Entry 7P6Z (electron microscopy, 3.50 A resolution); this record covers chains 3 and p of the 55 polymer chains in the assembly.

[Chain 3]
Molecule: 23S ribosomal RNA
Source organism: Mycoplasma pneumoniae M129
Sequence (2907 nucleotides; row label = number of the first residue in the row):
     1 UACAAUAAGU UACUAAGGGC UUAUGGUGGA UGCCUUGGCA CUAAUAGGCG AUGAAGGACG
    61 UGUUAACCUG CGAUAAGCUU CGGGUAGGUG GUAAGAACCU CAGAUCCGGA GAUUUCCGAA
   121 UGGAGCAAUC CGGUAGUUGG AAACAGCUAU CAUUAAUUGA UGAAUAAAUA GUCAAUUAAA
   181 GCAAUACGUG GUGAAGUGAA ACAUCUCAGU AGCCACAGGA AAAGAAAACG AAUGUGAUUC
   241 CGUGUGUAGU GGCGAGCGAA AGCGGAACAG GCCAAACUUA UCAUUAGAUA GGGGUUGUAG
   301 GGCUUGCAAU GUGGACUUGA AAACGAUAGA AGAAGCUGUU GGAAAGCAGC GCGCAAAAGG
   361 GUGAUAGCCC CGUAUUUGAA AUUGUUUUCA UACCUAGCGA GAUCCCUGAG UAGCUCGGAA
   421 AACGUUAUUU UGAGUGAAUC UGCCCAGACC AUUGGGUAAG CCUAAAUACU AAUUAGUGAC
   481 CGAUAGCGAA ACAGUACCGU GAGGGAAAGG UGAAAAGAAC CCAGAGAUGG GAGUGAAAUA
   541 GAUUCUGAAA CCAUAUGCCU ACAACGUGUC AGAGCACAUU AAUGUGUGAU GGCGUGCGUU
   601 UUGAAGUAUG AGCCGGCGAG UUAUGAUAGC AAGCGUUAGU UAACCAGGAG AUGGGGAGCU
   661 GUAGCGAAAG CGAGUUUUAA AAGAGCGUUU GUUUGUUAUU AUAGACCCGA AACGGGUUGA
   721 GCUAGUCAUG AGCAGGUUGA AGGUUGAGUA ACAUCAACUG GAGGACCGAA CCGACUCUCG
   781 UUGAAACGAU AGCGGAUGAC UUGUGAUUAG GGGUGAAAUU CCAAUCGAAA UCCGUGAUAG
   841 CUGGUUCUCG UCGAAAUAGC UUUAAGGCUA GCGUGAGAUC ACAAAUAAGU GGAGGUAAAG
   901 CUACUGAAUG UAUGAUGGCG CCACCUAGGC GUACUGAAUA CAAUUAAACU CUGAAUGCCA
   961 UUUAUUUUAU UCUCGCAGUC AGACAGUGGG GGAUAAGCUU CAUUGUCAAG AGGGGAAGAG
  1021 CCCAGAUCAU UAAAUAAGGU CCCCAAAAUA UACUAAGUGG AAAAGGAUGU GAAAGUGCUA
  1081 AAACAGCAAG GAUGUUGGCU UAGAAGCAGC CAUCGUUUAA AGAGUGCGUA ACAGCUCACU
  1141 UGUCGAGUGU UUUUGCGCCG AAGAUGUAAC GGGGCUAAGU AUAUUACCGA AUUUAUGGAU
  1201 AAGAUUUAUA UCUUGUGGUA GACGAGCGUU GUAUUGGAGU UGAAGUCAAA GCGUGAGCAU
  1261 UGGUGGAUCC AAUACAAGUG AGAAUGCCGG CAUGAGUAAC GCUUGGGAGU GAGAAUCUCC
  1321 CAAACCGAUU GACUAAGGUU UCCUGGACCA GGGUCGUCCU UCCAGGGUUA GUCUGGACCU
  1381 AAGCUGAGGC UGAAAAGCGU AGGCGAUGGA CAACAGGUUA AUAUUCCUGU ACUUACAGUU
  1441 AGACUGAUGG AGUGACAAAG AAGGUUUUCC ACCCCCAUAA UUGGAUUUGG GGAUAAAUCA
  1501 UAAGGUGGUA CAAUAGGCAA AUCCGUUGUG CAUAACAUUG AGUGAUGAUG UCGAGUGAAU
  1561 GAGUGAUCAA GUAGCGAAGG UGGUAUUAAU CAUGCUUUCA AGAAAAGCUU CUAGGGUUAA
  1621 UCUAGCUGUA ACCAGUACCG AGAACGAACA CACGUAGUCA AGGAGAGGAU CCUAAGGUUA
  1681 GCGAGUGAAC UAUAGCCAAG GAACUCUGCA AAUUAACCCC GUAAGUUAGC GAGAAGGGGU
  1741 GCUUAUGUAA AAGUAAGCCG CAGUGAAGAA CGAGGGGGGA CUGUUUAACU AAAACACAAC
  1801 UCUAUGCCAA ACCGUAAGGU GAUGUAUAUG GGGUGACACC UGCCCAGUGC UGGAAGGUUA
  1861 AAGAAGGAGG UUAGCGCAAG CGAAGCUUUU AACUGAAGCC CCAGUGAACG GCGGCCGUAA
  1921 CUAUAACGGU CCUAAGGUAG CGAAAUUCCU AGUCGGGUAA AUUCCGUCCC GCUUGAAUGG
  1981 UGUAACCAUC UCUUGACUGU CUCGGCUAUA GACUCGGUGA AAUCCAGGUA CGGGUGAAGA
  2041 CACCCGUUAG GCGCAACGGG ACGGAAAGAC CCCGUGAAGC UUUACUGUAG CUUAAUAUUG
  2101 AUCAGGACAU UAUCAUGUAG AGAAUAGGUA GGAGCAAUCG AUGCAAGUUC GCUAGGACUU
  2161 GUUGAUGCGA AAGGUGGAAU ACUACCCUUG GUUGUGUGCU GUUCUAAUUG GUAACUGUUA
  2221 UCCAGUUUCA AGACAGUGUU AGGUGGGCAG UUUGACUGGG GCGGUCGCCU CCUAAAAGGU
  2281 AACGGAGGCG UACAAAGGUA CCUUCAGUAC GGUUGGAAAU CGUAUGUAGA GUGUAAUGGU
  2341 GUAAGGGUGC UUGACUGUGA GACAUACAGG UCGAACAGGU GAGAAAUCAG GUCAUAGUGA
  2401 UCCGGUGGUC CAGUAUGGAA UGGCCAUCGC UCAACGGAUA AAAGCUACUC CGGGGAUAAC
  2461 AGGCUGAUAC UGCCCAAGAG UUCAUAUCGA CGGCAGUGUU UGGCACCUCG AUGUCGACUC
  2521 AUCUCAUCCU CGAGCUGAAG CAGGUUCGAA GGGUUCGGCU GUUCGCCGAU UAAAGAGAUA
  2581 CGUGAGUUGG GUUCAAACCG UCGUGAGACA GGUUGGUCCC UAUCUAUUGU GCCCGUAGGA
  2641 AGAUUGAAGA GUGUUGCUUC UAGUACGAGA GGACCGAAGC GAGGACACCU CUUAUGCUCC
  2701 AGUUGUAGCG CCAGCUGCAC CGCUGGGUAG UAACGUGUCU AUUAGAUAAA CGCUGAAAGC
  2761 AUCUAAGUGU GAAACUAUCU CAAAGAUUAA UCUUCCCAUU UCGCAAGAAA GUAAGAGCCG
  2821 UCAAAGACGA UGACGUUGAU AGGUUACAGG UGUAAGCAUA GUGAUAUGUU GAGCUGAGUA
  2881 AUACUAAUUG CUCGAGGACU UAUUGGA
Unresolved in the structure: 1-7, 1560-1569, 2803-2806, 2901-2907
Metal / ion sites: Mg2+ site 1: G447, A2415; Mg2+ site 2 near U600 (its only coordinating residue here); Mg2+ site 3: U609, A2511; Mg2+ site 4 near U781 (its only coordinating residue here); Mg2+ site 5 near A898 (its only coordinating residue here); Mg2+ site 6: A1295, U2623; Mg2+ site 7: A1298, C2013; Mg2+ site 8: A1299, A2012; Mg2+ site 9 near G1642 (its only coordinating residue here); Mg2+ site 10 near A1656 (its only coordinating residue here); Mg2+ site 11 near U1670 (its only coordinating residue here); Mg2+ site 12 near G1835 (its only coordinating residue here); 6 more Mg2+ sites not listed

[Chain p]
Molecule: 50S ribosomal protein L20
Source organism: Mycoplasma pneumoniae M129
Reference sequence: P78023 (RL20_MYCPN); residues 1-127 here = UniProt positions 1-127
Sequence (127 residues; numbered 1 to 127; the number before each row is that of its first residue):
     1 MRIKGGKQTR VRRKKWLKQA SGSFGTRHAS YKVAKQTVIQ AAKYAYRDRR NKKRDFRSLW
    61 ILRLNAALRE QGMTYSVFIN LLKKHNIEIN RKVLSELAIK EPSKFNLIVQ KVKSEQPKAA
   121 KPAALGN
Unresolved in the structure: 115-127

[Chain 3 / chain p interface]
Pairs across the interface (131; chain 3 residue first):
  G19(3) with Phe24(p), sugar contact
  C20(3) with Gly22(p), phosphate contact; Ser23(p), sugar contact; Gly25(p), hydrogen bond to the phosphate; His28(p), salt bridge to the phosphate
  U21(3) with Gly22(p), hydrogen bond to the phosphate; His28(p), salt bridge to the phosphate
  A30(3) with Arg10(p), sugar contact
  U31(3) with Lys4(p), salt bridge to the phosphate
  G32(3) with Lys4(p), salt bridge to the phosphate
  C480(3) with Met1(p), phosphate contact
  C481(3) with Met1(p), phosphate contact; Arg2(p), hydrogen bond to the phosphate
  G482(3) with Met1(p), phosphate contact; Arg2(p), phosphate contact
  A485(3) with Arg2(p), sugar contact
  C551(3) with Thr26(p), phosphate contact
  U567(3) with Phe24(p), sugar contact; Arg27(p), hydrogen bond to the base; Gln40(p), phosphate contact; Tyr44(p), hydrogen bond to the phosphate
  G568(3) with Ser23(p), phosphate contact; Phe24(p), hydrogen bond to the phosphate; Ala41(p), sugar contact; Tyr44(p), base contact; Arg47(p), base contact
  U569(3) with Ala41(p), sugar contact; Tyr44(p), hydrogen bond to the sugar; Ala45(p), sugar contact; Asp48(p), hydrogen bond to the sugar
  C570(3) with Asp48(p), sugar contact; Lys52(p), sugar contact
  A571(3) with Lys52(p), salt bridge to the phosphate; Phe56(p), sugar contact
  G592(3) with Arg47(p), base contact; Asp48(p), hydrogen bond to the base
  C593(3) with Arg47(p), hydrogen bond to the base
  G594(3) with Tyr44(p), hydrogen bond to the sugar; Arg47(p), hydrogen bond to the sugar
  G596(3) with Gln36(p), hydrogen bond to the base; Gln40(p), phosphate contact
  C597(3) with Gln36(p), sugar contact; Lys43(p), salt bridge to the phosphate
  A611(3) with Lys32(p), sugar contact
  C613(3) with Ser30(p), hydrogen bond to the phosphate; Lys32(p), salt bridge to the phosphate
  C614(3) with Ser30(p), hydrogen bond to the phosphate; Tyr31(p), phosphate contact; Lys32(p), salt bridge to the phosphate
  G615(3) with Arg10(p), hydrogen bond to the phosphate; Arg13(p), salt bridge to the phosphate
  G616(3) with Thr9(p), phosphate contact; Arg10(p), salt bridge to the phosphate; Arg13(p), salt bridge to the phosphate
  C617(3) with Lys4(p), phosphate contact
  G1012(3) with Arg54(p), sugar contact
  G1013(3) with Arg54(p), salt bridge to the phosphate
  A1026(3) with Tyr46(p), sugar contact
  C1028(3) with Tyr46(p), hydrogen bond to the phosphate
  A1029(3) with Tyr46(p), phosphate contact; Arg49(p), salt bridge to the phosphate; Arg50(p), salt bridge to the phosphate
  U1030(3) with Arg49(p), phosphate contact; Lys52(p), salt bridge to the phosphate; Lys53(p), salt bridge to the phosphate
  U1031(3) with Lys52(p), salt bridge to the phosphate; Lys53(p), salt bridge to the phosphate; Phe56(p), stacking on the base; Trp60(p), phosphate contact
  A1032(3) with Trp60(p), sugar contact; Arg91(p), phosphate contact
  A1033(3) with Arg57(p), salt bridge to the phosphate; Lys92(p), hydrogen bond to the phosphate
  A1034(3) with Arg57(p), salt bridge to the phosphate; Lys83(p), salt bridge to the phosphate; Lys92(p), phosphate contact
  U1035(3) with Lys83(p), salt bridge to the phosphate
  A1045(3) with Ser58(p), hydrogen bond to the sugar; Ile61(p), sugar contact
  A1046(3) with Ile61(p), sugar contact; Leu62(p), phosphate contact; Asn65(p), phosphate contact; Tyr75(p), sugar contact; Ser76(p), hydrogen bond to the phosphate
  A1047(3) with Asn65(p), hydrogen bond to the phosphate; Arg69(p), salt bridge to the phosphate; Thr74(p), hydrogen bond to the phosphate; Tyr75(p), phosphate contact; Ser76(p), hydrogen bond to the phosphate
  A1048(3) with Arg69(p), salt bridge to the phosphate; Thr74(p), phosphate contact
  A1186(3) with Ser76(p), hydrogen bond to the sugar; Asn80(p), hydrogen bond to the sugar
  C1187(3) with Tyr75(p), sugar contact; Ser76(p), sugar contact; Ile79(p), phosphate contact; Asn80(p), hydrogen bond to the phosphate; Lys83(p), salt bridge to the phosphate
  C1188(3) with Arg57(p), salt bridge to the phosphate; Tyr75(p), hydrogen bond to the phosphate; Lys92(p), salt bridge to the phosphate
  G1189(3) with Arg57(p), salt bridge to the phosphate
  A1190(3) with Arg54(p), salt bridge to the phosphate
  A1191(3) with Tyr46(p), base contact; Arg50(p), base contact; Arg54(p), salt bridge to the phosphate
  G1228(3) with Gln8(p), sugar contact
  U1229(3) with Ile3(p), sugar contact; Gln8(p), sugar contact
  U1230(3) with Met1(p), sugar contact
  U1246(3) with Lys7(p), salt bridge to the phosphate
  A1248(3) with Lys14(p), salt bridge to the phosphate
  A1249(3) with Lys18(p), salt bridge to the phosphate
  A1256(3) with Lys15(p), salt bridge to the phosphate
  G1257(3) with Lys15(p), base contact
  G1278(3) with Met1(p), sugar contact; Arg2(p), sugar contact; Ile3(p), hydrogen bond to the sugar
  U1279(3) with Ile3(p), sugar contact
  A1281(3) with Thr9(p), hydrogen bond to the phosphate; Arg12(p), sugar contact; Arg13(p), sugar contact
  G1282(3) with Arg12(p), salt bridge to the phosphate; Arg13(p), salt bridge to the phosphate; Tyr31(p), phosphate contact; Lys32(p), hydrogen bond to the base; Lys35(p), salt bridge to the phosphate; Gln36(p), hydrogen bond to the base
  A2026(3) with Thr26(p), phosphate contact; Arg27(p), hydrogen bond to the base
  G2028(3) with Phe24(p), stacking on the base
Other interface residues (no listed pair), chain 3 (72 interface residues in all): A483, A550, U587, G618, C847, G1231, G1245, C1247, A1277, G2027
Other interface residues (no listed pair), chain p (61 interface residues in all): Gly6, Ser21, Ala29, Val33, Asn51, Asp55, Val93

[Summary]
72 residues of chain 3 face 61 of chain p across their interface; the contacts include 32 hydrogen bonds, 37
salt bridges and 2 aromatic stacking contacts. Among the polar pairs are U567(3)-Arg27(p), G592(3)-Asp48(p)
and C593(3)-Arg47(p). G447(3) and A2415(3) coordinate Mg2+ site 1.
Here chain 3 is 23S ribosomal RNA and chain p is 50S ribosomal protein L20, both from Mycoplasma pneumoniae
M129. Entry 7P6Z (Mycoplasma pneumoniae 70S ribosome in untreated cells) was determined by electron microscopy
(same publication as 7OOC, 7OOD, 7PAH, 7PAI, 7PAJ, 7PAK and 23 further entries).
